Entry 9ECN (X-ray diffraction, 2.00 A resolution); this record covers chains A and F of the 6 polymer chains in the assembly.

Chain A:
Molecule: Methyl-coenzyme M reductase subunit alpha
From: Methanosarcina acetivorans C2A
Notes: EC 2.8.4.1
UniProt: Q8THH1 (MCRA_METAC); residues 1001-1570 here correspond to UniProt positions 1-570 (UniProt number = residue number - 1000)
Amino-acid sequence (570 residues; each row starts with the number of its first residue):
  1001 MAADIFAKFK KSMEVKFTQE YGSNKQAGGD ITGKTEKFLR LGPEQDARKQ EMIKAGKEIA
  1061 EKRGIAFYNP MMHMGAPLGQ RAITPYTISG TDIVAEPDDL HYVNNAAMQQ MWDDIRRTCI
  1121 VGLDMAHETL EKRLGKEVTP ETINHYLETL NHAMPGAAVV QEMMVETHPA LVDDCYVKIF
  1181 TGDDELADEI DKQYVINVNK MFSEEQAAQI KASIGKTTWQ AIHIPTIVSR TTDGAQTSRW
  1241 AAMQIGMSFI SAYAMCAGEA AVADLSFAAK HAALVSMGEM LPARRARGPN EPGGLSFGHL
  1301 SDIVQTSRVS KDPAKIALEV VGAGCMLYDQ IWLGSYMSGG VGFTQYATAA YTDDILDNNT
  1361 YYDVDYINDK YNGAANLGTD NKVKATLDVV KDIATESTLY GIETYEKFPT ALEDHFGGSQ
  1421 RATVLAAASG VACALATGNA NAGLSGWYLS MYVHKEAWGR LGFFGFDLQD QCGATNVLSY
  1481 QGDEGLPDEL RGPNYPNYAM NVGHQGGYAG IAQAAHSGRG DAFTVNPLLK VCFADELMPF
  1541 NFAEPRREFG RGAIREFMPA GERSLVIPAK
Unresolved in the structure: 1001, 1570
Modified positions: His1271 (N1-methylated histidine; MHS); Arg1285 (5-methyl-arginine; AGM); Gln1420 (2-methyl-glutamine; MGN); Gly1465 (thioglycin; GL3); Asp1470 (didehydroaspartate; DYA); Cys1472 (S-methylcysteine; SMC)
Metal / ion sites: factor 430 Ni: Gln1161 (together with SHT)
Ligand contacts:
  - factor 430 (F43), molecule 1: Ala1157, Ala1158, Val1159, Val1160, Gln1161, Met1164, Val1165, Met1243, Gln1244, Met1247, Ile1250, Ala1257, Gly1258
  - factor 430 (F43), molecule 2: Gly1339, Gly1340, Val1341, Gly1342, Phe1343, Thr1344, Gln1345, Tyr1346, Phe1416, Gly1417, Gly1418, Gln1420, Gly1462, Phe1463
  - SHT (O-phosphono-N-{(2E)-7-[(2-sulfoethyl)dithio]hept-2-enoyl}-L-threonine): Gln1161, Arg1239, Lys1270, His1271
  - Coenzyme B (TP7): Arg1284, Arg1285, Leu1333, Met1337, Ser1338, Phe1343, Phe1463, Ala1499, Met1500, Asn1501, Val1502

Chain F:
Molecule: Methyl-coenzyme M reductase subunit gamma
From: Methanosarcina acetivorans C2A
Notes: EC 2.8.4.1
UniProt: Q8THH0 (Q8THH0_METAC); residues 3001-3248 here correspond to UniProt positions 1-248 (UniProt number = residue number - 3000)
Amino-acid sequence (321 residues; each row starts with the number of its first residue):
  2928 MDYKDHDGDY KDHDIDYKDD DDKGSAASWS HPQFEKGGGS GGGSGGGSWS HPQFEKSGGG
  2988 GSGGGSGGDD DDKMAYEAQY YPGATSVGAN RRKHMSGKLE KLREISDEDL TAVLGHRAPG
  3048 SDYPSTHPPL AEMGEPACSI REAVAATPGA AAGDRVRYVQ FADSMYNAPA TPYFRSYFAA
  3108 INFRGVDPGT LSGRQIVEAR ERDMEQCAKV QMETEMTDPA LAGMRGATVH GHSVRLQEDG
  3168 VMFDMLDRRR LEGGVIIMDK DQVAIPLDRK VNLGKPMSSE EAAKRTTIYR VDNVAFRDDA
  3228 EVIEWVHRVF DQRTSYGFQP K
Unresolved in the structure: 2928-3001
Construct notes: initiating methionine (2928); expression tag (2929-3000)
Ligand contacts: factor 430 (F43): Leu3118, Ser3119, Gly3120, Arg3121, Ala3154, Thr3155, Val3156, His3157, Gly3158, His3159, Ser3160

Interface between chain A and chain F:
Pairs across the interface (21):
  Lys1132(A) - Thr3053(F)  hydrogen bond (side chain-backbone)
  Arg1133(A) - Arg3082(F)
  Leu1134(A) - Arg3082(F)  hydrogen bond (backbone-side chain)
  Leu1134(A) - Arg3084(F)
  Val1160(A) - Thr3155(F)  hydrogen bond (backbone-side chain)
  Glu1162(A) - His3157(F)
  Glu1162(A) - Phe3170(F)
  Glu1162(A) - Met3172(F)
  Ala1254(A) - Val3190(F)  hydrophobic
  Met1255(A) - Val3190(F)
  Cys1256(A) - Tyr3085(F)  hydrophobic
  Cys1256(A) - Gln3087(F)
  Cys1256(A) - Ile3123(F)  hydrophobic
  Cys1256(A) - Gly3153(F)
  Ala1257(A) - Arg3121(F)  hydrogen bond (backbone-side chain)
  Ala1257(A) - Gly3153(F)  hydrogen bond (backbone-backbone)
  Ala1257(A) - Ala3154(F)  hydrophobic
  Gly1258(A) - Arg3121(F)  hydrogen bond (backbone-side chain)
  Glu1259(A) - Arg3084(F)  salt bridge
  Glu1259(A) - Glu3125(F)
  Ala1260(A) - Glu3125(F)  hydrogen bond (backbone-side chain)
Interface residues without a listed pair, chain A (13 interface residues in all): Gly1135
Interface residues without a listed pair, chain F (18 interface residues in all): His3054, Val3083, Ile3192

Summary:
13 residues of chain A face 18 of chain F across their interface; the contacts include 7 hydrogen bonds and 1
salt bridge. Polar pairs include Glu1259(A)-Arg3084(F), Lys1132(A)-Thr3053(F) and Leu1134(A)-Arg3082(F). One
factor 430 molecule is bound between chain A and chain F.
Chain A is Methyl-coenzyme M reductase subunit alpha and chain F is Methyl-coenzyme M reductase subunit gamma,
both from Methanosarcina acetivorans C2A; the structure, M. acetivorans MCR containing a 2-methylglutamine
modification, was determined by X-ray diffraction, deposited together with 9CCB.
